7TIB - chains E and H of the 10 polymer chains in the assembly; structure by electron microscopy, 3.40 A resolution.

[Chain E]
Protein: Replication factor C subunit 5
From: Saccharomyces cerevisiae
Reference sequence: P38251 (RFC5_YEAST); residues 1-354 here = UniProt positions 1-354
Amino-acid sequence (354 residues; each row starts with the number of its first residue):
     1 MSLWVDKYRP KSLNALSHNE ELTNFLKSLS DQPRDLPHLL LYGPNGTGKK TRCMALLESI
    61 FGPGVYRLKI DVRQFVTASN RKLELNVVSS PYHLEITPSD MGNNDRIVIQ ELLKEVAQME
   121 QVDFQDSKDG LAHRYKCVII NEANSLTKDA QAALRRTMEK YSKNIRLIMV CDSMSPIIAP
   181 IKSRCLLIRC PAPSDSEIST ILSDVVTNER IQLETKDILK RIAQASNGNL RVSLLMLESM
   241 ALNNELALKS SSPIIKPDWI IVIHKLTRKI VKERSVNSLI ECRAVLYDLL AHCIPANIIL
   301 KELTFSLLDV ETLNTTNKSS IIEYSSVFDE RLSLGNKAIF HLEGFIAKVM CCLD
Unresolved in the structure: 1-3, 126-132, 354
Small-molecule neighbours:
  - ADP (adenosine-5'-diphosphate): Val5, Asp6, Tyr8, Arg9, Pro10, Leu16, Ser17, His18, Asn45, Gly46, Thr47, Gly48, Lys49, Lys50, Thr51, Arg52, Ile201, Leu230, Arg231, Leu234
  - ATP-gamma-S (AGS; phosphothiophosphoric acid-adenylate ester): Arg155, Glu159, Pro180, Arg184
Swiss-Prot annotation at these positions:
  - binding site (ATP): Val5, Ser17, Gly43 to Thr51, Arg231

[Chain H]
Protein: Proliferating cell nuclear antigen
From: Saccharomyces cerevisiae
Reference sequence: P15873 (PCNA_YEAST); residues 1-258 here = UniProt positions 1-258
Amino-acid sequence (264 residues; row label = number of the first residue in the row; numbers below 1 keep their minus sign (Gly-5 is residue -5)):
    -5 GPHMASMLEA KFEEASLFKR IIDGFKDCVQ LVNFQCKEDG IIAQAVDDSR VLLVSLEIGV
    55 EAFQEYRCDH PVTLGMDLTS LSKILRCGNN TDTLTLIADN TPDSIILLFE DTKKDRIAEY
   115 SLKLMDIDAD FLKIEELQYD STLSLPSSEF SKIVRDLSQL SDSINIMITK ETIKFVADGD
   175 IGSGSVIIKP FVDMEHPETS IKLEMDQPVD LTFGAKYLLD IIKGSSLSDR VGIRLSSEAP
   235 ALFQFDLKSG FLQFFLAPKF NDEE
Unresolved in the structure: -5 to 0, 83-84, 105, 241-243, 257-258
Differences from the reference sequence: expression tag (-5 to 0)
Swiss-Prot annotation at these positions:
  - DNA-binding region: Arg61 to Arg80
  - cross-link (Glycyl lysine isopeptide (Lys-Gly)): Lys127 (interchain with G-Cter in SUMO), Lys164 (interchain with G-Cter in SUMO)

[Chain E / chain H interface]
Pairs across the interface (13):
  Val72(E) with Asp42(H)
  Arg73(E) with Ser43(H), hydrogen bond (side chain-backbone)
  Ser89(E) with Arg44(H)
  Glu115(E) with Ser43(H)
  Ala117(E) with Phe254(H)
  Gln118(E) with Lys253(H); Phe254(H)
  Met119(E) with Ala251(H), hydrophobic; Pro252(H)
  Glu120(E) with Phe254(H)
  Phe124(E) with Glu129(H)
  Lys136(E) with Arg44(H)
  Asn164(E) with Phe254(H)
Also at the interface, not in a pair above, chain E (14 interface residues in all): Asp71, Gln74, Ser90

[In short]
14 residues of chain E and 8 residues of chain H are in contact; the contacts include 1 hydrogen bond. The
hydrogen-bonded pair is Arg73(E)-Ser43(H). Ligands of chain E: ATP-gamma-S and ADP. Curated annotation
(UniProt) lists 12 ATP-binding residues on chain E.
Chain E is Replication factor C subunit 5 and chain H is Proliferating cell nuclear antigen, both from
Saccharomyces cerevisiae; the structure, Structure of the yeast clamp loader (Replication Factor C RFC) bound
to the open sliding clamp ..., was determined by electron microscopy (same publication as 7THJ, 7THV, 7TI8,
7TIC, 7TID and 7TKU).
